6ZZS - chains A and B of the 4 polymer chains in the assembly; structure by X-ray diffraction, 1.85 A resolution.

# Chain A (and B)
Name: 3-hydroxybutyrate dehydrogenase
Source organism: Acinetobacter baumannii
Notes: chain B of this document is another copy of the same molecule, construct and numbering; everything in this record applies to it too
UniProtKB: A0A1E3M3N6 (A0A1E3M3N6_ACIBA); numbering as in UniProt (aligned over 1-261)
Chain sequence (261 residues; each row starts with the number of its first residue):
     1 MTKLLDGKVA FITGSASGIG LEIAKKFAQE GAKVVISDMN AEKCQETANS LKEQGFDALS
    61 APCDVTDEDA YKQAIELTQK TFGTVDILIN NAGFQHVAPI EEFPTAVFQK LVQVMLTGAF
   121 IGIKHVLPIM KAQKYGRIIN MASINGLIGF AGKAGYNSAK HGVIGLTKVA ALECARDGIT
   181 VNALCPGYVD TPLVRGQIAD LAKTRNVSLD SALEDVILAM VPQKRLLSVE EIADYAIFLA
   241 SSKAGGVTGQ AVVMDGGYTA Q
Disordered / not traced: 1
Ligand contacts:
  - NAD (nicotinamide-adenine-dinucleotide): Gly14, Ala16, Ser17, Gly18, Ile19, Gly20, Asp38, Met39, Cys63, Asp64, Val65, Thr66, Asn91, Ala92, Gly93, Phe94, Val114, Met115, Met141, Ala142, Ser143, Tyr156, Lys160, Pro186, Gly187, Tyr188, Val189, Thr191, Pro192, Leu193, Val194
  - 3-oxidanylidenepentanoic acid (QT8): Gln95, Ser143, Asn145, Lys153, Tyr156, Tyr188, Leu193, Val194, Gln197
Reported in the primary citation:
  - binding site for 3-oxidanylidenepentanoic acid: Asn145
  - mutagenesis - N145A, N145H: unchanged stability

# Chain A / chain B interface
Pairs across the interface (77; chain A residue first):
  Glu68(A) - Thr105(B)  hydrogen bond
  Pro99(A) - Glu173(B)
  Ile100(A) - Lys124(B)
  Ile100(A) - Leu127(B)  hydrophobic
  Ile100(A) - Ala170(B)  hydrophobic
  Ile100(A) - Glu173(B)  hydrogen bond (backbone-side chain)
  Glu101(A) - Leu127(B)
  Glu101(A) - Lys131(B)  salt bridge
  Phe103(A) - Phe120(B)
  Phe103(A) - Lys124(B)  hydrogen bond (backbone-side chain)
  Pro104(A) - Lys124(B)
  Thr105(A) - Glu68(B)  hydrogen bond
  Thr105(A) - Phe120(B)
  Thr105(A) - Ile121(B)
  Thr105(A) - Lys124(B)  hydrogen bond
  Phe108(A) - Leu116(B)  hydrophobic
  Phe108(A) - Thr117(B)
  Phe108(A) - Phe120(B)  hydrophobic
  Gln109(A) - Gln113(B)
  Gln109(A) - Thr117(B)
  Val112(A) - Val112(B)  hydrophobic
  Gln113(A) - Gln109(B)
  Leu116(A) - Phe108(B)  hydrophobic
  Leu116(A) - Val112(B)  hydrophobic
  Leu116(A) - Ser158(B)
  Thr117(A) - Phe108(B)
  Thr117(A) - Gln109(B)
  Phe120(A) - Phe103(B)
  Phe120(A) - Thr105(B)
  Phe120(A) - Phe108(B)  hydrophobic
  Ile121(A) - Thr105(B)
  Lys124(A) - Ile100(B)
  Lys124(A) - Glu101(B)
  Lys124(A) - Phe103(B)  hydrogen bond (side chain-backbone)
  Lys124(A) - Pro104(B)
  Lys124(A) - Thr105(B)  hydrogen bond
  Leu127(A) - Ile100(B)  hydrophobic
  Leu127(A) - Glu101(B)
  Lys131(A) - Glu101(B)  salt bridge
  Leu147(A) - Lys168(B)  hydrogen bond (backbone-side chain)
  Gly149(A) - Lys168(B)
  Gly149(A) - Leu172(B)
  Phe150(A) - Val169(B)
  Phe150(A) - Leu172(B)
  Ala151(A) - Glu173(B)
  Gly152(A) - Glu173(B)  hydrogen bond (backbone-side chain)
  Lys153(A) - Val169(B)
  Ala154(A) - Val169(B)
  Asn157(A) - Val169(B)
  Ser158(A) - Leu116(B)
  Ser158(A) - Gly162(B)
  Ser158(A) - Leu166(B)  hydrogen bond (side chain-backbone)
  His161(A) - His161(B)
  His161(A) - Gly162(B)
  His161(A) - Gly165(B)
  His161(A) - Lys168(B)  hydrogen bond
  Gly162(A) - Ser158(B)  hydrogen bond (backbone-side chain)
  Gly162(A) - His161(B)
  Gly162(A) - Gly162(B)
  Gly165(A) - His161(B)
  Leu166(A) - Ser158(B)
  Lys168(A) - Leu147(B)  hydrogen bond (side chain-backbone)
  Lys168(A) - Ile148(B)
  Lys168(A) - Gly149(B)
  Lys168(A) - His161(B)  hydrogen bond
  Val169(A) - Phe150(B)
  Val169(A) - Lys153(B)
  Val169(A) - Ala154(B)
  Val169(A) - Asn157(B)
  Ala170(A) - Ile100(B)  hydrophobic
  Leu172(A) - Gly149(B)
  Leu172(A) - Phe150(B)
  Glu173(A) - Ala98(B)
  Glu173(A) - Pro99(B)
  Glu173(A) - Ile100(B)  hydrogen bond (side chain-backbone)
  Glu173(A) - Ala151(B)
  Glu173(A) - Gly152(B)  hydrogen bond (side chain-backbone)
Other interface residues (no listed pair), chain A (41 interface residues in all): Ala98, Ile123, Pro128, Ile148, Ile164
Other interface residues (no listed pair), chain B (41 interface residues in all): Ile123, Pro128, Ile164

# In short
Chain A and chain B each contribute 41 residues to their interface, with 16 hydrogen bonds and 2 salt bridges.
Polar contacts include Glu101(A)-Lys131(B), Glu68(A)-Thr105(B) and Ile100(A)-Glu173(B). Chain A binds NAD and
3-oxidanylidenepentanoic acid. From the paper: a binding site for 3-oxidanylidenepentanoic acid at Asn145(A);
N145A and N145H of chain A leave stability unchanged.
Chain A and chain B are both 3-hydroxybutyrate dehydrogenase (Acinetobacter baumannii); the structure, Crystal
structure of (R)-3-hydroxybutyrate dehydrogenase from Acinetobacter baumannii complexed with NAD+ and
3-oxovalerate, was determined by X-ray diffraction together with 6ZZP and 6ZZQ from the same study.
